PDB entry 4PIP | X-ray diffraction, 1.80 A resolution | chain A

== Chain A ==
Name: Histidine-specific methyltransferase EgtD
Organism: Mycobacterium smegmatis
Notes: EC 2.1.1.44
UniProtKB: A0R5M8 (EGTD_MYCS2); numbering as in UniProt (aligned over 1-321)
Sequence (323 residues; row label = number of the first residue in the row; numbers below 1 keep their minus sign (Gly-1 is residue -1)):
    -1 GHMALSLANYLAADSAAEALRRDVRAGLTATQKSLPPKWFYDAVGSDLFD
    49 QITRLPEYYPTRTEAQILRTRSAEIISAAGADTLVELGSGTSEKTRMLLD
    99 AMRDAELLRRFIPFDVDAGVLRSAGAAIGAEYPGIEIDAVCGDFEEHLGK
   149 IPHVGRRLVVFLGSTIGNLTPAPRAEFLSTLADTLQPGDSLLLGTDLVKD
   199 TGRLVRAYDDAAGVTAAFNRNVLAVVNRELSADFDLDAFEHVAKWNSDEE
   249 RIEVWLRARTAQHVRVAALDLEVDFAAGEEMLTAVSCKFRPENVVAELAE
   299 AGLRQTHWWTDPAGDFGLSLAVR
Unresolved in the structure: -1 to 2, 12-13, 321
Construct notes: expression tag (-1 to 0); engineered mutation Ala2 (Thr in A0R5M8), Thr29 (Ala in A0R5M8), Gln30 (Pro in A0R5M8), Ser75 (Ala in A0R5M8), Val252 (Met in A0R5M8), Ala282 (Glu in A0R5M8)
Ligand contacts:
  - S-adenosylhomocysteine (SAH): Lys36, Tyr39, Phe47, Glu62, Glu84, Gly86, Ser87, Thr89, Lys92, Phe112, Asp113, Val114, Asp115, Val118, Gly140, Asp141, Phe142, Leu160, Gly161, Thr163
  - tryptophan (TRP): Phe38, Tyr39, Phe47, Ile50, Tyr56, Gly161, Ser162, Thr163, Asn166, Tyr206, Thr213, Phe216, Val252, Ala282, Ser284, Lys286
Curated features (UniProtKB/Swiss-Prot):
  - binding site (L-histidine): Tyr56, Asn166, Tyr206
  - binding site (S-adenosyl-L-methionine): Gly86, Lys92, Asp113, Asp141, Phe142

== Overview ==
Ligands of chain A: tryptophan and S-adenosylhomocysteine. From UniProt: 3 L-histidine-binding residues and 5
S-adenosyl-L-methionine-binding residues.
Chain A is Histidine-specific methyltransferase EgtD (Mycobacterium smegmatis); the structure, Engineered EgtD
variant EgtD-M252V,E282A in complex with tryptophan and SAH, was determined by X-ray diffraction, deposited
together with 4PIM, 4PIN and 4PIO.
